8UOT - chains O and T of the 30 polymer chains in the assembly; structure by electron microscopy, 3.70 A resolution.

# Chain O
Protein: TATA-box-binding protein
From: Saccharomyces cerevisiae
UniProt: P13393 (TBP_YEAST); residue numbers follow UniProt; this construct covers 1-240
Sequence (240 residues; numbered 1 to 240; the number before each row is that of its first residue):
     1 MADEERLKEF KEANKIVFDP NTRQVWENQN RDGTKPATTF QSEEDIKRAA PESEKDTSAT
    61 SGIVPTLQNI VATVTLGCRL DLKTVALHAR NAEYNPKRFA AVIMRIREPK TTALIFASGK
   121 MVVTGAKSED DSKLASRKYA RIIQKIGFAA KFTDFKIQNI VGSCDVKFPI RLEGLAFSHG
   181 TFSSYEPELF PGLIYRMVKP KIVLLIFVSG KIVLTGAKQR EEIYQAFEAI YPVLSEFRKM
Disordered / not traced: 1-59

# Chain T
Molecule: template DNA strand
Sequence (64 nucleotides; numbered -54 to 9; the number before each row is that of its first residue; numbers below 1 keep their minus sign (DG-54 is residue -54)):
   -54 GATAACAAGT AAAGTACTCA TCGATGAAAA AATGAATGTA GAGCCCTTTT TATATGTTTT
     6 CACC

# How chain O and chain T interact
Contacting residue pairs - 17 pairs, chain O then chain T:
  Gln68(O) - DT-4(T)  sugar contact
  Gln68(O) - DA-3(T)  sugar contact
  Asn69(O) - DT-5(T)  sugar contact
  Asn69(O) - DT-4(T)  sugar contact
  Arg98(O) - DT-7(T)  hydrogen bond to the phosphate
  Arg98(O) - DT-6(T)  salt bridge to the phosphate
  Phe99(O) - DT-7(T)  base contact
  Ile103(O) - DT-6(T)  sugar contact
  Arg105(O) - DT-6(T)  hydrogen bond to the phosphate
  Arg105(O) - DT-5(T)  salt bridge to the phosphate
  Leu114(O) - DT-6(T)  base contact
  Thr124(O) - DT-5(T)  sugar contact
  Val161(O) - DT-4(T)  base contact
  Phe190(O) - DT-2(T)  base contact
  Phe207(O) - DT-2(T)  phosphate contact
  Lys211(O) - DT-2(T)  sugar contact
  Val213(O) - DA-3(T)  base contact
Other interface residues (no listed pair), chain O (15 interface residues in all): Val71, Thr112
Other interface residues (no listed pair), chain T (8 interface residues in all): DT-8, DA-1

# Summary
15 residues of chain O face 8 of chain T across their interface, with 2 hydrogen bonds and 2 salt bridges.
Polar contacts include Arg98(O)-DT-7(T), Arg105(O)-DT-6(T) and Arg98(O)-DT-6(T).
Chain O is TATA-box-binding protein (Saccharomyces cerevisiae) and chain T is template DNA strand; the
structure, Composite map of PICdeltaTFIIK form1, was determined by electron microscopy (same publication as
8UOQ).
